7RLO - chains C and D of the 12 polymer chains in the assembly; structure by electron microscopy, 2.60 A resolution.

# Chain C (and D)
Protein: Translation initiation factor eIF-2B subunit beta
From: Homo sapiens
Notes: chain D of this document is another copy of the same molecule, construct and numbering; everything in this record applies to it too
Reference sequence: P49770 (EI2BB_HUMAN); residue numbers follow UniProt; this construct covers 1-351
Amino-acid sequence (351 residues; each row starts with the number of its first residue):
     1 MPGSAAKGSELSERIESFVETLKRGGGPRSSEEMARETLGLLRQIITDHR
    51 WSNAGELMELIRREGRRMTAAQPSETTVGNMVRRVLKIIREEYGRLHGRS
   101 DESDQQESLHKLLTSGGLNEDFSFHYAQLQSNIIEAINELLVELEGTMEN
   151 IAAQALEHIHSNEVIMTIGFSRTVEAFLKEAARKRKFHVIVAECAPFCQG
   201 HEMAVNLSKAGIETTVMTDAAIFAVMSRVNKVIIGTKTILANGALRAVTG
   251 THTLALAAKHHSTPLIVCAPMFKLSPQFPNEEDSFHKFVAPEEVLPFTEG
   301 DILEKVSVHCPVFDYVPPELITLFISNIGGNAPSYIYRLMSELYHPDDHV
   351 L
Unresolved in the structure: 1-7, 99-105, 116-119

# How chain C and chain D interact
Contacting residue pairs (10):
  His160(C) - Arg228(D)
  Glu163(C) - Arg228(D)  salt bridge
  Arg228(C) - His160(D)
  Arg228(C) - Glu163(D)  salt bridge
  Arg228(C) - Asn230(D)
  Asn230(C) - Arg228(D)
  His260(C) - Ser262(D)  hydrogen bond (backbone-side chain)
  His261(C) - His261(D)
  Ser262(C) - His260(D)  hydrogen bond (side chain-backbone)
  Ser262(C) - His261(D)
Interface residues without a listed pair, chain C (9 interface residues in all): Ser227, Lys231
Interface residues without a listed pair, chain D (9 interface residues in all): Ser227, Lys231

# Overview
The chain C/chain D interface involves 9 residues from each chain; the contacts include 2 hydrogen bonds and 2
salt bridges. Among the polar pairs are Glu163(C)-Arg228(D) and His260(C)-Ser262(D).
Chain C and chain D are both Translation initiation factor eIF-2B subunit beta (Homo sapiens); the structure,
Structure of the human eukaryotic translation initiation factor 2B (eIF2B) in complex with a viral protein
..., was determined by electron microscopy.
